9C4F - chains A and C of the 6 polymer chains in the assembly; structure by electron microscopy, 3.20 A resolution.

Chain A (and C):
Molecule: Capsid protein 2
From: Human parvovirus B19
Notes: chain C of this document is another copy of the same molecule, construct and numbering; everything in this record applies to it too
Reference sequence: Q784T0 (Q784T0_PAVHB); residues 1-554 here = UniProt positions 1-554
Amino-acid sequence (554 residues; row label = number of the first residue in the row):
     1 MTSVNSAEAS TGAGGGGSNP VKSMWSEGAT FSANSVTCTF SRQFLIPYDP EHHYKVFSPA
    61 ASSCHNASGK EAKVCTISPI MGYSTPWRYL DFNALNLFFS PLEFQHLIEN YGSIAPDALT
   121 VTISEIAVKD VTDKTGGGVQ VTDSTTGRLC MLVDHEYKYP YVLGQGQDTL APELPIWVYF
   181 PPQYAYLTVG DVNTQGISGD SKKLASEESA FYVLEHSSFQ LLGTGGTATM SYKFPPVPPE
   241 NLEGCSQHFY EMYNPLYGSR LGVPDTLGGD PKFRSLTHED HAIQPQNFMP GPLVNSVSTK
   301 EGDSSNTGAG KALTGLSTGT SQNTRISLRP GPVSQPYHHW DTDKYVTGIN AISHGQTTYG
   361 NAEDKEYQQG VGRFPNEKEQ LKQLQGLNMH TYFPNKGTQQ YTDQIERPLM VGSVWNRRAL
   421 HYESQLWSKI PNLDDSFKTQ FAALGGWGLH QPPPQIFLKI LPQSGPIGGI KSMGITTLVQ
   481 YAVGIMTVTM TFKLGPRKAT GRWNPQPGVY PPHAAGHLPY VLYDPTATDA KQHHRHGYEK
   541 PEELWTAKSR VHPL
Unresolved in the structure: 1, 63-72, 303-311, 359-368, 395-401

Interface between chain A and chain C:
Pairs across the interface (39; chain A residue first):
  Thr2(A) - Ile470(C)
  Thr2(A) - Lys471(C)  hydrogen bond (side chain-backbone)
  Ser3(A) - Ile470(C)
  Ser6(A) - Lys471(C)
  Tyr48(A) - Ser10(C)  hydrogen bond
  Asp130(A) - Ala13(C)
  Asp130(A) - Gly14(C)
  Asp130(A) - Gly15(C)  hydrogen bond (side chain-backbone)
  Val131(A) - Gly12(C)
  Val131(A) - Ala13(C)  hydrogen bond (backbone-backbone)
  Thr132(A) - Val4(C)
  Thr132(A) - Gly12(C)
  Thr132(A) - Ala13(C)
  Asp133(A) - Ser3(C)  hydrogen bond
  Asp133(A) - Val4(C)  hydrogen bond (side chain-backbone)
  Asp133(A) - Asn5(C)
  Gly138(A) - Thr2(C)  hydrogen bond (backbone-backbone)
  Val139(A) - Thr2(C)
  Val139(A) - Val4(C)  hydrophobic
  Thr142(A) - Ala13(C)
  Thr142(A) - Gly14(C)  hydrogen bond (side chain-backbone)
  Thr142(A) - Gly15(C)
  Asp143(A) - Gly15(C)
  Thr145(A) - Gly16(C)  hydrogen bond (side chain-backbone)
  Thr145(A) - Gly17(C)
  Thr145(A) - Ser18(C)  hydrogen bond (side chain-backbone)
  Gly465(A) - Thr11(C)
  Pro466(A) - Thr11(C)
  Ile475(A) - Ala9(C)
  Thr476(A) - Ala9(C)
  Thr476(A) - Ser10(C)
  Thr476(A) - Thr11(C)
  Thr477(A) - Ala9(C)  hydrogen bond (backbone-backbone)
  Thr477(A) - Ser10(C)
  Thr477(A) - Thr11(C)  hydrogen bond (backbone-backbone)
  Leu478(A) - Thr11(C)
  Val479(A) - Val4(C)  hydrophobic
  Val479(A) - Ser10(C)
  Val479(A) - Thr11(C)  hydrogen bond (backbone-backbone)
Other interface residues (no listed pair), chain A (25 interface residues in all): Val4, Ala7, Pro50, Gly137, Ser144
Other interface residues (no listed pair), chain C (19 interface residues in all): Glu8, Gly469, Ser472

In short:
Chain A and chain C form an interface of 25 and 19 residues respectively, with 13 hydrogen bonds. Polar pairs
include Thr2(A)-Lys471(C), Tyr48(A)-Ser10(C) and Asp130(A)-Gly15(C).
Both chains are Capsid protein 2 (Human parvovirus B19). Entry 9C4F (Infectious B19V capsid) was determined by
electron microscopy (same publication as 9C4N, 9C27, 9C2T and 9D7K).
